PDB entry 8YP0 | X-ray diffraction, 1.88 A resolution | chain A

Chain A:
Name: Ras-related protein Rab-23
Organism: Homo sapiens
Notes: engineered mutation(s): Y79del
Reference sequence: Q9ULC3 (RAB23_HUMAN); numbering as in UniProt; present here: 7-78, 80-172
Amino-acid sequence (166 residues; each row starts with the number of its first residue; note: 1 number in that range is skipped by the numbering (no residue carries it; nothing is unmodelled there)):
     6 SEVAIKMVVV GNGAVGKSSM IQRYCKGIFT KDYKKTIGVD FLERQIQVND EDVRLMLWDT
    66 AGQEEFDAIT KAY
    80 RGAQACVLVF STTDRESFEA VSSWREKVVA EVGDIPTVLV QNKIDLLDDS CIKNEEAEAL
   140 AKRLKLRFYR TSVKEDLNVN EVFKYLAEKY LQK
Disordered / not traced: 6, 68-69, 73-74, 172
Sequence notes: expression tag (6)
Metal / ion sites: Mg2+: Ser-23 (together with GMP-PNP)
Residues lining bound ligands: GMP-PNP (GNP; phosphoaminophosphonic acid-guanylate ester): Asn-17, Gly-18, Ala-19, Val-20, Gly-21, Lys-22, Ser-23, Ser-24, Phe-34, Thr-35, Lys-40, Thr-65, Gly-67, Asn-121, Lys-122, Asp-124, Leu-125, Ser-151, Val-152, Lys-153
Curated features (UniProtKB/Swiss-Prot):
  - motif: Arg-28 to Phe-46 (Switch 1), Thr-65 to Ala-84 (Switch 2)
  - binding site (GTP): Val-20, Gly-21, Lys-22, Ser-23, Ser-24, Tyr-38, Thr-41, Gly-67, Asn-121, Lys-122, Asp-124, Ser-151, Val-152, Lys-153
  - binding site (Mg(2+)): Ser-23, Thr-41, Asp-64
  - natural variant: Met-12 (M12K: In CRPT1), Val-13 (deletion), Cys-85 (C85R: In CRPT1)
From the paper describing this entry:
  - conformationally variable residues (loop rearrangement, side-chain flip): Tyr-38, Thr-41, Phe-46, Gly-67
  - disease-associated variants - M12K, C85R: decreased expression
  - mutagenesis - Q68L: decreased signaling

Overview:
Ligands of chain A: GMP-PNP. Curated annotation (UniProt) lists 14 GTP-binding residues and 3 Mg2+-binding
residues. From the paper: M12K and C85R reduce expression; conformational variability at Tyr-38, Thr-41 and
Phe-46 among others.
Chain A is Ras-related protein Rab-23 (Homo sapiens); the structure, Crystal Structure of Human Rab23 Y79del
in Complex with GMPPNP, was determined by X-ray diffraction together with 8YIM, 8YL3, 8YNR and 8YO0 from the
same study.
